PDB entry 3JBB | electron microscopy, 26.00 A resolution (very low resolution: no residue pairs are listed; an interface is given only as per-side residue counts) | chains A and F of the 12 polymer chains in the assembly

[Chain A]
Name: allophycocyanin subunit alpha-B
Source organism: Halomicronema hongdechloris
Notes: fragment: APCD subunit ()
Sequence (167 residues; each row starts with the number of its first residue):
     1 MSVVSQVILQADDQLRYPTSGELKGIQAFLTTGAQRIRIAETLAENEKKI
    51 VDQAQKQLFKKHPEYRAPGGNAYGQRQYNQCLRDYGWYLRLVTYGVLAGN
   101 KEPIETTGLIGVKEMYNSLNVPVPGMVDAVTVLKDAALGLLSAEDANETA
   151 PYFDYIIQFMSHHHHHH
Disordered / not traced: 1, 164-167
Glycans and other covalent adducts: phycocyanobilin (CYC) linked to Cys81
Small-molecule neighbours: phycocyanobilin (CYC): Leu58, Phe59, Tyr65, Asn71, Ala72, Arg76, Gln77, Gln80, Arg83, Asp84, Tyr85, Trp87, Tyr88, Leu91, Thr107, Gly108, Met115, Tyr116, Leu119, Val121, Gly125, Met126, Ala129

[Chain F]
Name: allophycocyanin beta chain
Source organism: Halomicronema hongdechloris
Notes: fragment: APCB subunit ()
Sequence (161 residues; each row starts with the number of its first residue):
     1 MQDAITAVINSADVQGKYLDGAAMDKLKSYFASGELRVRAASVISANAAT
    51 IVKEAVAKSLLYSDVTRPGGNMYTTRRYAACIRDLDYYLRYATYAMLAGD
   101 ASILDERVLNGLKETYNSLGVPISSTVQAIQAIKEVTASLVGADAGKEMG
   151 VYLDYICSGLS
Modified residues: Asn71 (n-methyl asparagine; MEN)
Glycans and other covalent adducts: phycocyanobilin (CYC) linked to Cys81
Small-molecule neighbours:
  - phycocyanobilin (CYC), molecule 1: Leu60, Val65, Asn71, Met72, Arg76, Arg77, Ala80, Arg83, Asp84, Leu85, Tyr87, Tyr88, Tyr91, Arg107, Val108, Leu112, Thr115, Tyr116, Leu119, Val121, Pro122, Ser125, Thr126, Ala129
  - phycocyanobilin (CYC), molecule 2: Leu61, Tyr62, Thr66, Met72, Tyr73, Thr74, Thr75, Tyr78

[Chain A / chain F interface]
At this resolution (26 A) residue pairs are not listed: 19 residues of chain A and 12 of chain F lie at the interface.

[Overview]
19 residues of chain A and 12 residues of chain F are in contact. Chain F binds phycocyanobilin.
Phycocyanobilin is covalently linked to Cys81(A). Covalently linked phycocyanobilin: at Cys81(F).
Here chain A is allophycocyanin subunit alpha-B and chain F is allophycocyanin beta chain, both from
Halomicronema hongdechloris. Entry 3JBB (Characterization of red-shifted phycobiliprotein complexes isolated
from the chlorophyll f-containing cyanobacterium Halomicronema hongdechloris) was determined by electron
microscopy.
